PDB entry 8AG5 | electron microscopy, 3.47 A resolution | chains B and D of the 4 polymer chains in the assembly

[Chain B]
Name: X-ray repair cross-complementing protein 5
Organism: Homo sapiens
Notes: EC 3.6.4.-
Reference sequence: P13010 (XRCC5_HUMAN); numbering as in UniProt (aligned over 1-732)
Amino-acid sequence (755 residues; row label = number of the first residue in the row; numbers below 1 keep their minus sign (Met-22 is residue -22)):
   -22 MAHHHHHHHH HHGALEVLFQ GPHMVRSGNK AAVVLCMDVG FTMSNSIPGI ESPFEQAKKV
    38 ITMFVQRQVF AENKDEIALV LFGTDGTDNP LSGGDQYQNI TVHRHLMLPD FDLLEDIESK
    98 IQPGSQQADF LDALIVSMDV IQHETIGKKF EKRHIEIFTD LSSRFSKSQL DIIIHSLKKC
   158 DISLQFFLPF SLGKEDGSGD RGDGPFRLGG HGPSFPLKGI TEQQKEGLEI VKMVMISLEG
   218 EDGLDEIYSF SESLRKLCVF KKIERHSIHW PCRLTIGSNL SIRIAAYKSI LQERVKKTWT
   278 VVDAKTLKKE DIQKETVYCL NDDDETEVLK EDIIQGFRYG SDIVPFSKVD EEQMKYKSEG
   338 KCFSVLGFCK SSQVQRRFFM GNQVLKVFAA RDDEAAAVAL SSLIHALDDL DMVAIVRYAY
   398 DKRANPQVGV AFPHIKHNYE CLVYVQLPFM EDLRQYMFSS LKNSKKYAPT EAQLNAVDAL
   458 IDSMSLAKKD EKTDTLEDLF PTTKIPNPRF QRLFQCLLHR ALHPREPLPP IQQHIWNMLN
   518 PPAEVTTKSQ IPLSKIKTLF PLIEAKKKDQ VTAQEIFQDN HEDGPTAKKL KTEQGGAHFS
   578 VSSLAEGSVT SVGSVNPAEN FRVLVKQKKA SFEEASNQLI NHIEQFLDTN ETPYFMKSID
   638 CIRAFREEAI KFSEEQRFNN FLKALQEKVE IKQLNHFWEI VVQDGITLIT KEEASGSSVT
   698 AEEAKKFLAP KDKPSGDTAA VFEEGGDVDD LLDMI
Unresolved in the structure: -22 to -2, 177-180, 190-192, 545-732
Differences from the reference sequence: initiating methionine (-22); expression tag (-21 to 0)
Swiss-Prot annotation at these positions:
  - region: Leu138 to Leu165 (Leucine-zipper)
  - motif: Glu720 to Leu728 (EEXXXDL motif)
  - modified residue: Lys144 (N6-acetyllysine), Ser255 (Phosphoserine), Ser258 (Phosphoserine), Lys265 (N6-acetyllysine), Ser318 (Phosphoserine), Lys332 (N6-acetyllysine), Thr535 (Phosphothreonine), Ser577 (Phosphoserine), Ser579 (Phosphoserine), Ser580 (Phosphoserine), Lys660 (N6-acetyllysine), Lys665 (N6-acetyllysine), Thr715 (Phosphothreonine)
  - cross-link (Glycyl lysine isopeptide (Lys-Gly)): Lys195 (interchain with G-Cter in SUMO2), Lys532 (interchain with G-Cter in SUMO2), Lys534 (interchain with G-Cter in SUMO2), Lys566 (interchain with G-Cter in SUMO2), Lys568 (interchain with G-Cter in SUMO2), Lys669 (interchain with G-Cter in SUMO2), Lys688 (interchain with G-Cter in SUMO2)
  - mutagenesis: Glu720 to Glu721 (Abolishes interaction with PRKDC and its recruitment to sites of DNA damage), Asp726 to Asp727 (Abolishes interaction with PRKDC and its recruitment to sites of DNA damage)

[Chain D]
Name: Protein C10
Organism: Vaccinia virus Western Reserve
Reference sequence: P03296 (C10_VACCW); residue numbers follow UniProt; this construct covers 1-331
Amino-acid sequence (369 residues; numbered 1 to 369; the number before each row is that of its first residue):
     1 MDIYDDKGLQ TIKLFNNEFD CIRNDIRELF KHVTDSDSIQ LPMEDNSDII ENIRKILYRR
    61 LKNVECVDID STITFMKYDP NDDNKRTCSN WVPLTNNYME YCLVIYLETP ICGGKIKLYH
   121 PTGNIKSDKD IMFAKTLDFK SKKVLTGRKT IAVLDISVSY NRSMTTIHYN DDVDIDIHTD
   181 KNGKELCYCY ITIDDHYLVD VETIGVIVNR SGKCLLVNNH LGIGIVKDKR ISDSFGDVCM
   241 DTIFDFSEAR ELFSLTNDDN RNIAWDTDKL DDDTDIWTPV TEDDYKFLSR LVLYAKSQSD
   301 TVFDYYVLTG DTEPPTVFIF KVTRFYFNMP KGGENLYFQG WSHPQFEKGG GSGGGSGGSS
   361 AWSHPQFEK
Unresolved in the structure: 332-369
Differences from the reference sequence: expression tag (332-369)

[Chain B / chain D interface]
Contacting residue pairs - 37 pairs, chain B then chain D:
  Met1(B) with Glu313(D); Pro314(D)
  Val2(B) with Thr312(D); Glu313(D); Pro314(D)
  Arg3(B) with Thr312(D); Glu313(D), hydrogen bond (backbone-backbone)
  Ser4(B) with Leu252(D); Asp311(D); Thr312(D)
  Gly5(B) with Asp311(D); Glu313(D)
  Lys51(B) with Glu313(D)
  Arg242(B) with Glu313(D)
  Ile245(B) with Tyr197(D); Leu252(D), hydrophobic
  His246(B) with Tyr197(D); Leu198(D); Phe246(D); Leu252(D)
  Trp247(B) with Tyr197(D)
  Pro248(B) with Tyr197(D); Leu198(D); Phe246(D), hydrophobic
  Arg250(B) with Asp245(D), salt bridge
  Arg260(B) with Asp245(D), salt bridge; Phe246(D)
  Lys338(B) with Tyr197(D), hydrogen bond (side chain-backbone)
  Arg368(B) with Ser247(D); Glu248(D), salt bridge
  Asp369(B) with Ser247(D); Glu248(D)
  Tyr397(B) with Tyr197(D)
  Asp398(B) with Asp195(D)
  Lys399(B) with Asp195(D), hydrogen bond (backbone-side chain)
  Arg400(B) with Asp194(D), salt bridge; Asp195(D)
Other interface residues (no listed pair), chain D (15 interface residues in all): Phe253, Thr316

[In short]
20 residues of chain B and 15 residues of chain D are in contact; the contacts include 3 hydrogen bonds and 4
salt bridges. Polar pairs include Arg250(B)-Asp245(D), Arg260(B)-Asp245(D) and Arg368(B)-Glu248(D). Curated
annotation (UniProt) lists 4 mutagenesis sites on chain B.
Here chain B is X-ray repair cross-complementing protein 5 (Homo sapiens) and chain D is Protein C10 (Vaccinia
virus Western Reserve). Entry 8AG5 (Vaccinia C16 protein bound to Ku70/Ku80) was determined by electron
microscopy together with 8AG3 and 8AG4 from the same study.
